6HZ4 - chains C and D of the 8 polymer chains in the assembly; structure by electron microscopy, 3.60 A resolution.

Chain C (and D):
Molecule: 5-methylcytosine-specific restriction enzyme B
From: Escherichia coli (strain K12)
Notes: EC 3.1.21.-; fragment: GTP binding domain; chain D of this document is another copy of the same molecule, construct and numbering; everything in this record applies to it too
UniProtKB: P15005 (MCRB_ECOLI), isoform P15005-2; residues 162-459 here correspond to UniProt positions 1-298 (UniProt number = residue number - 161)
Sequence (307 residues; each row starts with the number of its first residue):
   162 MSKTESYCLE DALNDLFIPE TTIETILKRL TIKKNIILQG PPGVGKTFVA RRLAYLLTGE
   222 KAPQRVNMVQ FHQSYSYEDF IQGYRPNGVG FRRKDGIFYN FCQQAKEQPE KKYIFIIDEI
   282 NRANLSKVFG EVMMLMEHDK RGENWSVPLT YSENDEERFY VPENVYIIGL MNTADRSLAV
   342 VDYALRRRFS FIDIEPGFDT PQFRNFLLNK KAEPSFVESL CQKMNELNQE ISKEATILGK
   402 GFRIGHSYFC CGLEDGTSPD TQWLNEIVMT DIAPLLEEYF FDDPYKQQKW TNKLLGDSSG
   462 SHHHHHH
Disordered / not traced: 162-167, 458-468 (chain D: 162-173, 458-468)
Sequence notes: expression tag (460-468)
Bound ions: Mg2+: Thr208, Asp279 (together with GMP-PNP)
Small-molecule neighbours:
  - GMP-PNP (GNP; phosphoaminophosphonic acid-guanylate ester), molecule 1: Asp176, Leu177, Phe178, Pro202, Pro203, Gly204, Val205, Gly206, Lys207, Thr208, Phe209, Asp279, Glu280, Asn333, Phe367, His407, Ser408, Cys411, Cys412
  - GMP-PNP (GNP), molecule 2: Glu298, Asp300, Lys301, Ala345, Arg348, Arg349
From the paper describing this entry:
  - mutagenesis - R348A: decreased catalytic activity
  - binding site for GMP-PNP: Asp176, Phe178, Glu280, Asn333, Arg348, Arg349
  - specificity-determining residues: Asp176
  - catalytic residues: Glu280, Asn333, Arg349
  - conformationally variable residues (loop rearrangement, side-chain flip): Arg283, Asn333 to Asp343
  - contacts within the chain: Glu280-Arg283 (salt bridge), Asn282-Asn333 (backbone contact), Glu280-Asn333 (hydrogen bond), Asn333-Asp336, Asn282-Leu339 (backbone contact)
  - mutagenesis - R283A: abolished catalytic activity on GTP (citing earlier work)

Interface between chain C and chain D:
Residue-residue contacts (44):
  Gly204(C) with Arg348(D)
  Asn228(C) with Asp316(D)
  Met229(C) with Val308(D); Pro309(D)
  Val230(C) with Pro309(D), hydrophobic
  Gln231(C) with Gly291(D); Glu292(D), hydrogen bond (backbone-side chain); Met294(D); Met295(D), hydrogen bond (side chain-backbone)
  His233(C) with Glu292(D); Thr311(D), hydrogen bond
  Gln234(C) with Asn285(D)
  Ser235(C) with Thr311(D)
  Tyr236(C) with Thr311(D)
  Asp240(C) with Thr311(D)
  Arg246(C) with Tyr245(D)
  Pro247(C) with Tyr245(D), hydrophobic; Phe252(D), hydrophobic
  Gly249(C) with Phe252(D)
  Val250(C) with Val250(D), hydrophobic
  Lys255(C) with Tyr245(D); Tyr312(D)
  Ile258(C) with Pro309(D), hydrophobic
  Gln265(C) with Asp316(D), hydrogen bond
  Arg283(C) with Ser287(D), hydrogen bond; Met294(D); Asp343(D), salt bridge
  Ser408(C) with Arg348(D)
  Tyr409(C) with Arg348(D)
  Cys412(C) with His299(D); Asp300(D)
  Ile428(C) with Arg190(D)
  Thr431(C) with Arg190(D); Ser351(D); Phe352(D)
  Asp432(C) with Arg190(D), salt bridge
  Pro435(C) with Arg347(D)
  Leu436(C) with Tyr344(D), hydrophobic; Arg347(D)
  Glu439(C) with Val342(D); Tyr344(D); Arg347(D)
  Tyr440(C) with Tyr344(D), hydrophobic
  Phe442(C) with Arg337(D)
Other interface residues (no listed pair), chain C (41 interface residues in all): Pro203, Thr208, Arg212, Arg253, Asp256, Asn261, Asp279, Glu280, Asn333, Ala335, Asp336, Phe403
Other interface residues (no listed pair), chain D (34 interface residues in all): Tyr238, Glu239, Lys288, Lys301, Asn305, Trp306, Glu314, Ala345, Thr397

Overview:
41 residues of chain C face 34 of chain D across their interface, with 5 hydrogen bonds and 2 salt bridges.
Polar contacts include Arg283(C)-Asp343(D), Asp432(C)-Arg190(D) and Gln231(C)-Glu292(D). Ligands of chain C:
GMP-PNP. Thr208(C) and Asp279(C) form the Mg2+ site. From the paper: catalytic residues Glu280(C), Asn333(C)
and Arg349(C); R348A of chain C reduces catalytic activity.
Both chains are 5-methylcytosine-specific restriction enzyme B (Escherichia coli (strain K12)). Entry 6HZ4
(Structure of McrBC without DNA binding domains (one half of the full complex)) was determined by electron
microscopy, deposited together with 6HZ5, 6HZ6, 6HZ7, 6HZ8 and 6HZ9.
